Entry 5IF0 (X-ray diffraction, 2.44 A resolution); this record covers chains B and I of the 3 polymer chains in the assembly.

[Chain B]
Molecule: VRC01c-HuGL2 Fab light chain
From: Homo sapiens
Notes: antibody fragment or engineered binder
Sequence (216 residues; each row starts with the number of its first residue; note: 6 numbers in that range are skipped by the numbering (no residue carries them; nothing is unmodelled there); a row labelled like 27A-27H holds insertion residues (27A, then the next letters in order)):
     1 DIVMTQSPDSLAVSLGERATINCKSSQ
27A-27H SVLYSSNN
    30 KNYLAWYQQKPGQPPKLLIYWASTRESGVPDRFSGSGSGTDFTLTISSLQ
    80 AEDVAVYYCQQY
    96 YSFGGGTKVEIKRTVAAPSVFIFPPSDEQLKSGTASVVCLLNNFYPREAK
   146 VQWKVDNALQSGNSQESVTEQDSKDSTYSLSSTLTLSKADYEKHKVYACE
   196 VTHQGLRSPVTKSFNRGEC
Unresolved in the structure: 27A-27H, 213-214
Disulfide bonds: Cys23-Cys88, Cys134-Cys194

[Chain I]
Molecule: Germline-targeting HIV-1 gp120 engineered outer domain eOD-GT8
From: Homo sapiens
Sequence (183 residues; each row starts with the number of its first residue):
     1 DTITLPCRPAPPPHCSSNITGLILTRQGGYSNANTVIFRPSGGDWRDIAR
    51 CQIAGTVVSTQLFLNGSLAEEEVVIRSEDWRDNAKSICVQLATSVEIACT
   101 GAGHCAISRAKWANTLKQIASKLREQYGAKTIIFKPSSGGDPEFVNHSFN
   151 CGGEFFYCASTQLFASTWFASTGTGTKHHHHHH
Unresolved in the structure: 170-183
Disulfide bonds: Cys7-Cys158, Cys15-Cys151, Cys51-Cys88
Glycans and other covalent adducts: N-acetylglucosamine (NAG) linked to Asn18, Asn65

[Interface between chain B and chain I]
Contacting residue pairs - 12 pairs, chain B then chain I:
  Asp1(B) - Arg26(I)  salt bridge
  Asp1(B) - Gly28(I)
  Asp1(B) - Gly29(I)
  Asp1(B) - Asn83(I)  hydrogen bond
  Ile2(B) - Tyr30(I)
  Tyr32(B) - Asp79(I)
  Tyr91(B) - Asp79(I)  hydrogen bond
  Tyr91(B) - Arg81(I)
  Tyr91(B) - Asp82(I)
  Tyr96(B) - Asp82(I)  hydrogen bond
  Tyr96(B) - Asn83(I)
  Tyr96(B) - Ala84(I)
Interface residues without a listed pair, chain B (7 interface residues in all): Val3, Ser97

[In short]
Chain B and chain I form an interface of 7 and 9 residues respectively; the contacts include 3 hydrogen bonds
and 1 salt bridge. Polar pairs include Asp1(B)-Arg26(I), Asp1(B)-Asn83(I) and Tyr91(B)-Asp79(I).
N-acetylglucosamine is covalently linked to Asn18(I) and Asn65(I).
Here chain B is VRC01c-HuGL2 Fab light chain and chain I is Germline-targeting HIV-1 gp120 engineered outer
domain eOD-GT8, both from Homo sapiens. Entry 5IF0 (Crystal structure of VRC01c-HuGL2 Fab from an HIV-1 naive
donor in complex with with a germline-targeting ...) was determined by X-ray diffraction (same publication as
5IDL, 5IES and 5IFA).
